Entry 7U0J (electron microscopy, 2.70 A resolution); this record covers chains B and J of the 12 polymer chains in the assembly.

== Chain B ==
Molecule: Histone H4
Source organism: Homo sapiens
UniProt: P62805 (H4_HUMAN); residues 0-102 here correspond to UniProt positions 1-103 (UniProt number = residue number + 1)
Amino-acid sequence (103 residues; numbered 0 to 102; the number before each row is that of its first residue; numbering starts at 0):
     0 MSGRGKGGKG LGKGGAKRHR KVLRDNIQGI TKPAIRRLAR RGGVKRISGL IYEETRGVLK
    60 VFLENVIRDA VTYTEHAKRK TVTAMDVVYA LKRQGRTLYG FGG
Unresolved in the structure: 0-22, 102
Swiss-Prot annotation at these positions:
  - DNA-binding region: Lys16 to Lys20
  - modified residue: Ser1 (N-acetylserine), Arg3 (Asymmetric dimethylarginine), Lys5 (N6-(2-hydroxyisobutyryl)lysine), Lys8 (N6-(2-hydroxyisobutyryl)lysine), Lys12 (N6-(2-hydroxyisobutyryl)lysine), Lys16 (N6-(2-hydroxyisobutyryl)lysine), Lys20 (N6,N6,N6-trimethyllysine), Lys31 (N6-(2-hydroxyisobutyryl)lysine), Lys44 (N6-(2-hydroxyisobutyryl)lysine), Ser47 (Phosphoserine), Tyr51 (Phosphotyrosine), Lys59 (N6-(2-hydroxyisobutyryl)lysine), Lys77 (N6-(2-hydroxyisobutyryl)lysine), Lys79 (N6-(2-hydroxyisobutyryl)lysine), Thr80 (Phosphothreonine), Tyr88 (Phosphotyrosine), Lys91 (N6-(2-hydroxyisobutyryl)lysine)
  - cross-link (Glycyl lysine isopeptide (Lys-Gly)): Lys12 (interchain with G-Cter in SUMO2), Lys20 (interchain with G-Cter in SUMO2), Lys31 (interchain with G-Cter in SUMO2), Lys59 (interchain with G-Cter in SUMO2), Lys79 (interchain with G-Cter in SUMO2), Lys91 (interchain with G-Cter in SUMO2)

== Chain J ==
Molecule: 162-nt DNA strand
Sequence (162 nucleotides; each row starts with the number of its first residue):
     1 TGTCTTTATT CACAAGCTTG CACAATCCCT GCTGGACAAT TCTGAGTGAT GGCAGCTCCC
    61 ACCTTTCCTT CTTCCTTCAC TTAGACTACA TTTATTCAGC ATCTGTATTG TTGGAGTAAG
   121 TTCCATGTTA ATACTCACCA CTGAGGATAT GTTAATACCA CT
Unresolved in the structure: 1-3, 153-162

== Chain B / chain J interface ==
Contacting residue pairs - 11 pairs, chain B then chain J:
  Arg45(B) - DC86(J)  sugar contact
  Arg45(B) - DT87(J)  phosphate contact
  Ile46(B) - DC86(J)  phosphate contact
  Ile46(B) - DT87(J)  hydrogen bond to the phosphate
  Ser47(B) - DC86(J)  hydrogen bond to the phosphate
  Gly48(B) - DC86(J)  hydrogen bond to the phosphate
  Arg78(B) - DA107(J)  phosphate contact
  Lys79(B) - DT106(J)  phosphate contact
  Lys79(B) - DA107(J)  salt bridge to the phosphate
  Thr80(B) - DT106(J)  phosphate contact
  Thr80(B) - DA107(J)  hydrogen bond to the phosphate
Interface residues without a listed pair, chain B (11 interface residues in all): Arg39, Lys44, Tyr51, Lys77
Interface residues without a listed pair, chain J (7 interface residues in all): DA85, DA88, DT108

== Overview ==
The interface between chain B and chain J involves 11 residues on one side and 7 on the other, with 4 hydrogen
bonds and 1 salt bridge. Polar contacts include Ile46(B)-DT87(J), Ser47(B)-DC86(J) and Gly48(B)-DC86(J).
UniProt lists a DNA-binding region on chain B.
Chain B is Histone H4 (Homo sapiens) and chain J is a 162-nt DNA strand; the structure, Structure of 162bp
LIN28b nucleosome, was determined by electron microscopy (same publication as 7U0G, 7U0I, 8DK5, 8SPS and
8SPU).
